8ANE - chains B and R of the 8 polymer chains in the assembly; structure by electron microscopy, 3.20 A resolution.

== Chain B ==
Protein: Cas7
From: Thioalkalivibrio sulfidiphilus HL-EbGr7
Reference sequence: B8GLG3 (B8GLG3_THISH); residue numbers follow UniProt; this construct covers 1-316
Sequence (316 residues; each row starts with the number of its first residue):
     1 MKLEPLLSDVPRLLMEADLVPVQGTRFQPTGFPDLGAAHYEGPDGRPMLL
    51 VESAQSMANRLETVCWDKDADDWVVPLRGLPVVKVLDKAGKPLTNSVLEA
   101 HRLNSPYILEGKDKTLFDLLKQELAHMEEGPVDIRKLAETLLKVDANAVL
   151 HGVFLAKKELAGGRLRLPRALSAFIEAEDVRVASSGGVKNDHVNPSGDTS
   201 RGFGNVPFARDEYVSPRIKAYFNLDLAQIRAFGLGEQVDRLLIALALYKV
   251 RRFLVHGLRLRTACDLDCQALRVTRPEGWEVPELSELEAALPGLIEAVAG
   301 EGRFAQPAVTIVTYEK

== Chain R ==
Molecule: 66-nt RNA strand
Sequence (66 nucleotides; numbered 1 to 66; the number before each row is that of its first residue):
     1 AUUGAAGCAAGCUGUCCCUGAUGGUCGUCAUCUACCUGCCUGGAGUCAUC
    51 CGCGGCAUUUAGCCGC

== Interface between chain B and chain R ==
Residue-residue contacts - 30 pairs, chain B then chain R:
  Thr30(B) - A21(R)  phosphate contact
  Gly31(B) - G20(R)  base contact
  Gly31(B) - A21(R)  hydrogen bond to the phosphate
  Pro33(B) - G20(R)  base contact
  Gln55(B) - C18(R)  hydrogen bond to the sugar
  Gln55(B) - G20(R)  phosphate contact
  Ser56(B) - U19(R)  sugar contact
  Asn59(B) - U19(R)  hydrogen bond to the phosphate
  Ala100(B) - U19(R)  phosphate contact
  His101(B) - C17(R)  hydrogen bond to the sugar
  His101(B) - C18(R)  sugar contact
  His151(B) - C17(R)  sugar contact
  Phe154(B) - C16(R)  base contact
  Phe154(B) - C17(R)  base contact
  Arg166(B) - U15(R)  sugar contact
  Arg166(B) - C16(R)  hydrogen bond to the base
  Pro168(B) - C16(R)  phosphate contact
  Pro168(B) - C17(R)  phosphate contact
  Arg169(B) - C17(R)  hydrogen bond to the phosphate
  Gly187(B) - C26(R)  phosphate contact
  Val188(B) - G24(R)  hydrogen bond to the sugar
  Val188(B) - U25(R)  sugar contact
  Val188(B) - C26(R)  hydrogen bond to the phosphate
  Lys189(B) - G24(R)  hydrogen bond to the sugar
  Lys189(B) - U25(R)  phosphate contact
  Asn190(B) - U25(R)  hydrogen bond to the phosphate
  Phe208(B) - G24(R)  stacking on the base
  Arg261(B) - A21(R)  salt bridge to the phosphate
  Thr262(B) - U22(R)  hydrogen bond to the phosphate
  Thr262(B) - G23(R)  hydrogen bond to the phosphate
Other interface residues (no listed pair), chain B (27 interface residues in all): Phe32, Arg60, Thr63, Val153, Leu167, Asp191, Val206

== In short ==
27 residues of chain B and 12 residues of chain R are in contact; the contacts include 12 hydrogen bonds, 1
salt bridge and 1 aromatic stacking contact. Polar pairs include Arg166(B)-C16(R), Gln55(B)-C18(R) and
His101(B)-C17(R).
Chain B is Cas7 (Thioalkalivibrio sulfidiphilus HL-EbGr7) and chain R is a 66-nt RNA strand; the structure,
Structure of the type I-G CRISPR effector, was determined by electron microscopy (same publication as 8B2X).
